4Y8M - chains M and b of the 28 polymer chains in the assembly; structure by X-ray diffraction, 2.80 A resolution.

== Chain M ==
Name: Proteasome subunit beta type-7
Source organism: Saccharomyces cerevisiae S288c
Notes: EC 3.4.25.1; engineered mutation(s): last seven amino acids form the C-terminus have been removed
UniProtKB: P30657 (PSB7_YEAST); residues -12 to 226 here correspond to UniProt positions 21-259 (UniProt number = residue number + 33)
Amino-acid sequence (239 residues; numbered -12 to 226; the number before each row is that of its first residue; numbers below 1 keep their minus sign (Thr-12 is residue -12)):
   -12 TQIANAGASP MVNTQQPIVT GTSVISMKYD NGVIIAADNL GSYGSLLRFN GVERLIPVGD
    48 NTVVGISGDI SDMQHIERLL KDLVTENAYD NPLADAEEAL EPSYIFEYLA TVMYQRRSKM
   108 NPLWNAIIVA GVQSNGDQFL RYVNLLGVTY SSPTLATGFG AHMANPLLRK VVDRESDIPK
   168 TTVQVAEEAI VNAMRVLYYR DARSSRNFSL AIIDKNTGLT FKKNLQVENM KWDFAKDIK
Disordered / not traced: -12 to 0, 223-226

== Chain b ==
Name: Proteasome subunit beta type-1
Source organism: Saccharomyces cerevisiae S288c
Notes: EC 3.4.25.1
UniProtKB: P38624 (PSB1_YEAST); residues 1-196 here correspond to UniProt positions 20-215 (UniProt number = residue number + 19)
Amino-acid sequence (196 residues; each row starts with the number of its first residue):
     1 TSIMAVTFKD GVILGADSRT TTGAYIANRV TDKLTRVHDK IWCCRSGSAA DTQAIADIVQ
    61 YHLELYTSQY GTPSTETAAS VFKELCYENK DNLTAGIIVA GYDDKNKGEV YTIPLGGSVH
   121 KLPYAIAGSG STFIYGYCDK NFRENMSKEE TVDFIKHSLS QAIKWDGSSG GVIRMVVLTA
   181 AGVERLIFYP DEYEQL
Swiss-Prot annotation at these positions:
  - active site: Thr1 (Nucleophile)

== Chain M / chain b interface ==
Residue-residue contacts (42; chain M residue first):
  Ser32(M) - Trp165(b)
  Ser32(M) - Asp166(b)
  Ser32(M) - Gly167(b)  hydrogen bond (backbone-backbone)
  Leu33(M) - Phe133(b)  hydrophobic
  Leu33(M) - Trp165(b)
  Leu34(M) - Lys164(b)
  Leu34(M) - Trp165(b)  hydrogen bond (backbone-backbone)
  Leu34(M) - Gly167(b)
  Arg35(M) - Trp165(b)
  Phe146(M) - Ala24(b)  hydrophobic
  Phe146(M) - Tyr25(b)
  Tyr185(M) - Glu194(b)  hydrogen bond
  Tyr186(M) - Ile26(b)
  Tyr186(M) - Arg29(b)
  Arg187(M) - Ala24(b)
  Arg187(M) - Tyr25(b)
  Arg187(M) - Ile26(b)  hydrogen bond (side chain-backbone)
  Arg187(M) - Ala27(b)  hydrogen bond (side chain-backbone)
  Arg187(M) - Asn28(b)
  Arg187(M) - Arg29(b)
  Asp188(M) - Ala24(b)
  Asp188(M) - Ile26(b)
  Ala189(M) - Arg19(b)
  Ala189(M) - Thr21(b)
  Ala189(M) - Ala24(b)  hydrogen bond (backbone-backbone)
  Ala189(M) - Ile26(b)
  Ala189(M) - Gly167(b)
  Arg190(M) - Ala24(b)
  Arg193(M) - Asp191(b)  salt bridge
  Arg193(M) - Glu194(b)  salt bridge
  Lys218(M) - Arg29(b)  hydrogen bond (backbone-side chain)
  Trp219(M) - Arg29(b)
  Trp219(M) - Val30(b)  hydrophobic
  Trp219(M) - Gly171(b)
  Trp219(M) - Val172(b)  hydrophobic
  Trp219(M) - Tyr189(b)  hydrophobic
  Trp219(M) - Pro190(b)
  Asp220(M) - Tyr189(b)  hydrogen bond
  Phe221(M) - Arg29(b)
  Phe221(M) - Val30(b)  hydrophobic
  Ala222(M) - Val30(b)  hydrophobic
  Ala222(M) - Arg174(b)  hydrogen bond (backbone-side chain)
Other interface residues (no listed pair), chain M (20 interface residues in all): Asn37, Met150, Met217
Other interface residues (no listed pair), chain b (24 interface residues in all): Ile163, Ser168, Ile187

== Overview ==
20 residues of chain M face 24 of chain b across their interface, with 9 hydrogen bonds and 2 salt bridges.
Polar pairs include Arg193(M)-Asp191(b), Arg193(M)-Glu194(b) and Tyr185(M)-Glu194(b). UniProt lists
active-site residue Thr1(b) on chain b.
Here chain M is Proteasome subunit beta type-7 and chain b is Proteasome subunit beta type-1, both from
Saccharomyces cerevisiae S288c. Entry 4Y8M (Yeast 20S proteasome beta7-delta7_Cter mutant) was determined by
X-ray diffraction, deposited together with 4Y69, 4Y6A, 4Y6V, 4Y6Z, 4Y70, 4Y74 and 34 further entries.
